Entry 7YKL (electron microscopy, 5.60 A resolution (low resolution: residue-level contacts below are approximate; hydrogen-bond / salt-bridge calls are withheld)); this record covers chains D and E of the 6 polymer chains in the assembly.

# Chain D (and E)
Protein: ATPase family gene 2 protein
From: Saccharomyces cerevisiae
Notes: EC 3.6.4.10; chain E of this document is another copy of the same molecule, construct and numbering; everything in this record applies to it too
UniProt: P32794 (AFG2_YEAST); numbering as in UniProt (aligned over 1-780)
Amino-acid sequence (780 residues; row label = number of the first residue in the row):
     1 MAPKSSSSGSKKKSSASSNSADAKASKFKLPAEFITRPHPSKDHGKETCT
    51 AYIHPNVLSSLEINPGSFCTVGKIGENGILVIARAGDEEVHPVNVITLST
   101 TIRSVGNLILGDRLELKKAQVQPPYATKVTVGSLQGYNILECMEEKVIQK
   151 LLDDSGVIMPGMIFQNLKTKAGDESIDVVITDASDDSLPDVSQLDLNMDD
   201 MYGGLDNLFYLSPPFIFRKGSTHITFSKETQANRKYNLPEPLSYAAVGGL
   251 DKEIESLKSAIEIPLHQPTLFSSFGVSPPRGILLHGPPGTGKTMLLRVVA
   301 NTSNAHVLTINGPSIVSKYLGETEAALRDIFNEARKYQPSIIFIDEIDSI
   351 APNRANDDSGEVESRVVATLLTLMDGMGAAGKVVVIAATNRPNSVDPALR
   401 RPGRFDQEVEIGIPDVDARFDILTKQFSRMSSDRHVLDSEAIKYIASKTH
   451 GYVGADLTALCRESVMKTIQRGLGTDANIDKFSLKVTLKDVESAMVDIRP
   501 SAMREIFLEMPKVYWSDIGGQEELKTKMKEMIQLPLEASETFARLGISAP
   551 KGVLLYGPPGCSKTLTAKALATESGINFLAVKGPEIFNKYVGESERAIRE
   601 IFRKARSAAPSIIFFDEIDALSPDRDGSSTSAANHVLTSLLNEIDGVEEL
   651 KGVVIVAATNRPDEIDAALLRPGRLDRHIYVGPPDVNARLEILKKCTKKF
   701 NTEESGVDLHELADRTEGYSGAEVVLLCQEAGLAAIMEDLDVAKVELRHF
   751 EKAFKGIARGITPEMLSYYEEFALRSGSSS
Not modelled in the structure: 1-27, 206-219, 777-780
Small-molecule neighbours: ATP (adenosine-5'-triphosphate): Pro288, Gly289, Thr290, Gly291, Lys292, Thr293, Met294, Ile422, Gly454, Ala455, Thr458
Curated features (UniProtKB/Swiss-Prot):
  - binding site (ATP): Gly286 to Thr293, Gly557 to Thr564
  - mutagenesis: Phe343 (F343L: In dgr1-sup*; moderate loss of catalytic activity. No growth defect. Restores growth and formation of 60S ribosomal subunit maturation but not catalytic activity or oligomerization ...), Glu346 (E346Q: Reduces basal and RLP24-dependent ATPase activity. Increases interaction with RLP24. Slightly reduces RLP24 release. Does not affect composition of pre-60S ribosomal particles or growth), Leu457 (L457S: In afg2-18, drg1-18 or drg1-ts; temperature sensitive mutant. At the restrictive temperature of 37 degrees Celsius, impaired growth ...), Cys561 to Ser562 (Increases ATPase activity and reduces affinity for ATP. Mild defect in oligomerization), Cys561 (C561T: In drg1-11; severe loss of ATPase activity. Severe loss of oligomerization. Resistant to diazaborine-mediated growth inhibition), Ser562 (S562G: Increases ATPase activity. Loss of oligomerization), Ala569 (A569V: In drg1-3; resistant to diazaborine-mediated growth inhibition), Glu617 (E617Q: Increases basal ATPase activity. Reduces RLP24-mediated activation. Does not affect interaction with RLP24 ...), Val725 (V725E: In drg1-1; slight loss of ATPase activity. No effect on affinity for ATP or oligomerization. Resistant to diazaborine-mediated growth inhibition ...)

# Chain D / chain E interface
Contacting residue pairs - 60 pairs, chain D then chain E:
  Gly75(D) with Asn332(E)
  Glu76(D) with Gly376(E); Met377(E)
  Val191(D) with Lys336(E)
  Arg234(D) with Ser272(E)
  Asn237(D) with Ser272(E); Ala379(E); Ala380(E)
  Asn311(D) with Thr369(E); Thr372(E)
  Pro313(D) with Arg365(E)
  Ser314(D) with Glu324(E)
  Ser317(D) with Leu320(E)
  Lys318(D) with Lys318(E); Leu320(E)
  Glu361(D) with Gly360(E); Glu361(E)
  Arg429(D) with Gly275(E)
  Arg434(D) with Leu270(E); Ser273(E); Phe274(E)
  Lys448(D) with Lys651(E)
  His450(D) with Val647(E)
  Asp456(D) with Pro402(E)
  Ala459(D) with Pro402(E); Asp406(E)
  Arg462(D) with Val276(E); Ser277(E); Pro279(E); Gly403(E); Arg404(E)
  Glu463(D) with Asp406(E); Gln407(E)
  Met466(D) with Phe271(E)
  Lys481(D) with Leu270(E)
  Ile498(D) with Asp406(E)
  Arg499(D) with Arg606(E); Ser607(E)
  Ser501(D) with Arg400(E); Pro402(E)
  Lys582(D) with Asn642(E); Val647(E)
  Pro584(D) with Thr638(E)
  Asn588(D) with His635(E)
  Lys589(D) with Val591(E); His635(E)
  Lys699(D) with Arg544(E); Leu545(E)
  Phe700(D) with Leu545(E)
  Leu726(D) with Pro672(E); Gly673(E)
  Gln729(D) with Ile547(E)
  Gly732(D) with Ile547(E)
  Leu733(D) with Phe542(E)
  Ile736(D) with Thr541(E); Phe542(E)
  Met737(D) with Glu530(E)
  Asp741(D) with Thr541(E)
  Val742(D) with Arg544(E)
  Ala743(D) with Arg544(E)
Other interface residues (no listed pair), chain D (52 interface residues in all): Ile74, Asn77, Val316, Asp357, Met430, Ala455, Thr458, Val465, Ile469, Leu473, Pro500, Leu508, Cys728
Other interface residues (no listed pair), chain E (52 interface residues in all): Ile263, Pro278, Arg328, Asp358, Arg401, Leu534, Gly646

# In short
Chain D and chain E each contribute 52 residues to their interface. Ligands of chain D: ATP. From UniProt: 16
ATP-binding residues and 8 mutagenesis sites on chain D.
Both chains are ATPase family gene 2 protein (Saccharomyces cerevisiae). Entry 7YKL (Cryo-EM structure of Drg1
hexamer treated with AMPPNP) was determined by electron microscopy, deposited together with 7WBB, 7WD3, 7YKK,
7YKT and 7YKZ.
